PDB entry 7XHV | X-ray diffraction, 4.00 A resolution | chains A and C of the 4 polymer chains in the assembly

# Chain A
Protein: Aryl hydrocarbon receptor nuclear translocator
From: Mus musculus
Notes: fragment: arnt
UniProt: P53762 (ARNT_MOUSE); residue numbers follow UniProt; this construct covers 82-360
Amino-acid sequence (279 residues; row label = number of the first residue in the row):
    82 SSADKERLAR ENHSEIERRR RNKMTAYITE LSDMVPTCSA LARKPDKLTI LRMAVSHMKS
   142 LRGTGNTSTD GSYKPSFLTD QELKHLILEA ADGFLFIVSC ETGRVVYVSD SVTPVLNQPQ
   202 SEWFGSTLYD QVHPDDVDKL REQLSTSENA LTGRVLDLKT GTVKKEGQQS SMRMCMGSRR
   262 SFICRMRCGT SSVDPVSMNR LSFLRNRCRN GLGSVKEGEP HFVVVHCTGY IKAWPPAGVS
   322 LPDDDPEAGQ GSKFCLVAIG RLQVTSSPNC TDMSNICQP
Unresolved in the structure: 82-84, 122, 145-155, 229-257, 275-302, 320-334, 346-360
UniProt features mapped onto this chain:
  - region: Leu167 to Ala171 (Mediates the transcription activity and dimerization of the AHR:ARNT complex)
  - mutagenesis: His94 (H94A: Reduces DNA binding), Glu98 (E98A: Reduces DNA binding), Arg102 (R102E: Reduces DNA binding. Decreases transcription factor activity), Leu112 (L112D: Interferes with transcription factor activity; L112E: Impairs heterodimer formation with EPAS1. Impairs heterodimer formation with HIF1A ...), Leu132 (L132E: Impairs heterodimer formation with EPAS1. Impairs heterodimer formation with HIF1A. Significantly destabilizes ARNT?s heterodimeric interactions with both NPAS1 and NPAS3 ...), Val136 (V136D: Impairs heterodimer formation with EPAS1. Impairs heterodimer formation with HIF1A. Significantly destabilizes ARNT?s heterodimeric interactions with both NPAS1 and NPAS3 ...), Met139 (M139D: Interferes with transcription factor activity), Leu164 (L164D: Does not affect transcription factor activity), Leu167 (L167E: Highly reduces transcription activity. Impairs interaction with AHR. Impairs heterodimer formation with EPAS1. Impairs heterodimer formation with HIF1A ...), Ile168 (I168D: Highly reduces transcription activity. Impairs interaction with AHR. Impairs heterodimer formation with EPAS1. Impairs heterodimer formation with HIF1A ...), Ala171 (A171D: Reduces transcription activity. Markedly reduces interaction with AHR. Impairs heterodimer formation with EPAS1. Markedly decreases heterodimer formation with HIF1A ...), Ile264 (I264D: Impairs heterodimer formation with EPAS1. Markedly decreases heterodimer formation with HIF1A. Significantly destabilizes ARNT?s heterodimeric interactions with both NPAS1 and NPAS3 ...), 3 further mutagenesis entries in UniProt

# Chain C
Molecule: 16-nt DNA strand
From: Mus musculus
Sequence (16 nucleotides; row label = number of the first residue in the row):
     1 GGAGGTCGTG AGTGAT

# Interface between chain A and chain C
Contacting residue pairs - 13 pairs, chain A then chain C:
  Arg91(A) - DG10(C)  salt bridge to the phosphate
  His94(A) - DT9(C)  base contact
  His94(A) - DG10(C)  hydrogen bond to the base
  His94(A) - DA11(C)  hydrogen bond to the base
  Glu98(A) - DT9(C)  base contact
  Arg99(A) - DC7(C)  salt bridge to the phosphate
  Arg99(A) - DG8(C)  salt bridge to the phosphate
  Arg102(A) - DC7(C)  phosphate contact
  Arg102(A) - DG8(C)  hydrogen bond to the base
  Asp127(A) - DG4(C)  phosphate contact
  Asp127(A) - DG5(C)  phosphate contact
  Lys128(A) - DG5(C)  hydrogen bond to the phosphate
  Lys128(A) - DT6(C)  phosphate contact
Interface residues without a listed pair, chain A (8 interface residues in all): Ser95

# In short
Chain A and chain C each contribute 8 residues to their interface; the contacts include 4 hydrogen bonds and 3
salt bridges. Polar contacts include His94(A)-DG10(C), His94(A)-DA11(C) and Arg102(A)-DG8(C). UniProt lists 15
mutagenesis sites on chain A.
Chain A is Aryl hydrocarbon receptor nuclear translocator and chain C is a 16-nt DNA strand, both from Mus
musculus; the structure, Crystal Structure of the NPAS4-ARNT heterodimer in complex with DNA, was determined
by X-ray diffraction, deposited together with 7XI3 and 7XI4.
